3RT4 - chains C and D of the 4 polymer chains in the assembly; structure by X-ray diffraction, 1.70 A resolution.

[Chain C (and D)]
Molecule: Peptidoglycan recognition protein 1
From: Camelus dromedarius
Notes: chain D of this document is another copy of the same molecule, construct and numbering; everything in this record applies to it too
Reference sequence: Q9GK12 (PGRP1_CAMDR); residues 1-171 here correspond to UniProt positions 23-193 (UniProt number = residue number + 22)
Chain sequence (171 residues; each row starts with the number of its first residue):
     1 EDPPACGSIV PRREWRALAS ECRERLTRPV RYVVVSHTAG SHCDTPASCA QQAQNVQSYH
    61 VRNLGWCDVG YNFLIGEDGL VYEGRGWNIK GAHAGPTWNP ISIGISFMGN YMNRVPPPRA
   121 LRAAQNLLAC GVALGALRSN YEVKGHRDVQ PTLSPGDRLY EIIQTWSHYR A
Disulfide bonds: Cys6-Cys130, Cys22-Cys67, Cys43-Cys49
Residues lining bound ligands: LP5 ((R)-((2R,3S,4R,5R,6R)-3-hydroxy-2-(hydroxymethyl)-5-((R)-3-hydroxytetradecanamido)-6-(phosphonooxy)tetrahydro-2H-pyran-4-yl) 3-hydroxytetradecanoate): Asn63, Leu64, Trp66, Lys90, Gly91, Ala92, His93, Ala94, Gly95, Pro96, Asn99, Pro100, His146, Gln150, Pro151, Thr152
Reported in the primary citation:
  - self-association interface (contacts with another copy of this molecule): Pro96, Pro151
  - binding site for LP5: His93 to Trp98, Asp148, Val149 to Leu153

[How chain C and chain D interact]
Pairs across the interface (26):
  Ala39(C) with Leu153(D)
  Tyr59(C) with Arg147(D), hydrogen bond (side chain-backbone); Gln150(D), hydrogen bond (side chain-backbone); Pro151(D); Thr152(D), hydrogen bond (side chain-backbone)
  His60(C) with Pro151(D)
  Asn63(C) with Asp148(D)
  Leu64(C) with Arg147(D); Asp148(D); Val149(D); Gln150(D); Pro151(D)
  Trp66(C) with Gln150(D); Pro151(D)
  Arg147(C) with Tyr59(D), hydrogen bond (backbone-side chain); Leu64(D)
  Asp148(C) with Leu64(D)
  Val149(C) with Leu64(D)
  Gln150(C) with Tyr59(D), hydrogen bond (backbone-side chain); Leu64(D)
  Pro151(C) with Tyr59(D); His60(D); Leu64(D); Trp66(D)
  Thr152(C) with Tyr59(D), hydrogen bond (backbone-side chain)
  Leu153(C) with Ala39(D)
Also at the interface, not in a pair above, chain C (15 interface residues in all): Pro96, Asn110
Also at the interface, not in a pair above, chain D (14 interface residues in all): Pro96, Asn110

[In short]
The interface between chain C and chain D involves 15 residues on one side and 14 on the other, with 6
hydrogen bonds. Polar contacts include Tyr59(C)-Arg147(D), Tyr59(C)-Gln150(D) and Tyr59(C)-Thr152(D). Ligands
of chain C: compound LP5. From the paper: a binding site for LP5 at His93(C), Asp148(C) and Val149(C); a
self-association interface involving Pro96(C) and Pro151(C).
Chain C and chain D are both Peptidoglycan recognition protein 1 (Camelus dromedarius); the structure,
Structural Basis of Recognition of Pathogen-associated Molecular Patterns and Inhibition of Proinflammatory
Cytokines by Camel Peptidoglycan ..., was determined by X-ray diffraction (same publication as 3O4K).
